7W3V - chains A and C; structure by electron microscopy, 3.11 A resolution.

[Chain A]
Protein: Cell 12A endoglucanase
From: Phytophthora sojae
UniProtKB: Q30BZ2 (Q30BZ2_PHYSO); numbering as in UniProt (aligned over 1-241)
Amino-acid sequence (241 residues; each row starts with the number of its first residue):
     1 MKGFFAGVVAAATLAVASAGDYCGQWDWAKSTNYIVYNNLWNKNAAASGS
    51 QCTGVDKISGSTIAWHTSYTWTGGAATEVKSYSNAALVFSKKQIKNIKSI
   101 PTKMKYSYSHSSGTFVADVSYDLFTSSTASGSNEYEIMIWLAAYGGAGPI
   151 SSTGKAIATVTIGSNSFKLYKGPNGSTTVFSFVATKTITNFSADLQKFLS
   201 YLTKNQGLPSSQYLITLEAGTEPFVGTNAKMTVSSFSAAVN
Disordered / not traced: 1-19

[Chain C]
Protein: Membrane-localized LRR receptor-like protein
From: Nicotiana benthamiana
UniProtKB: A0A2I8B6R1 (A0A2I8B6R1_NICBE); numbering as in UniProt (aligned over 1-934)
Amino-acid sequence (934 residues; numbered 1 to 934; the number before each row is that of its first residue):
     1 MGKREYPSSAHFLVTLSLLLLQAAFGLTLCIEKERDALLEFKRGLSDNFG
    51 QLSTWGDEEDKKECCKWKGIECNKTTGHVIVLDLHNAFTCSASACFAPRL
   101 TGKLSPSLLELEYLNFLDLSVNEFERSEIPRFICSFKRLEYLNLSSSFFS
   151 GLIPTQFKNLTSLRILDLGYNNLIVKDLTWLSHLSSLELLSLGGSDFQVK
   201 NWFQEITKLPLLKELDLSLCGLSKLVPSPAEIANSSLISLSVLHLCCNEF
   251 SSSAKYSWLFNFSTSLTSIDLSNNQLDGQIDDRFGNLMYLEHLNLANELN
   301 LKGGIPSSFGNLTRLRYLDMSNTRTYQWLPELFVRLSGSRKTLEVLGLND
   351 NSMFGSLVDVTRFSALKRLYLQKNVLNGFFMERFGQVSSLEYLDLSDNQM
   401 RGPLPDLALFPSLRELHLGSNHFNGRIPQGIGKLSQLKILDVSSNRLEGL
   451 PESMGQLSNLESFDASYNVLKGTITESHLSNLSSLVDLDLSFNSLALKTS
   501 IDWLPPFQLQVINLPSCNLGPSFPKWLQSQNNYTVLDISLANISDALPSW
   551 FSGLPPDIKILNLSNNQISGRVSDLIENAYDYMVIDLSSNNFSGPLPLVP
   601 TNVQIFYLHKNQFFGSISSICKSTTGATSLDLSHNQFSGELPDCWMNATN
   651 LAVLNLAYNNFSGKLPQSLGSLTNLEALYMRQNSFSGMLPSLSQCQSLQI
   701 LDLGGNKLTGRIPAWIGTDLLNLRILSLRFNKFYGSISPIICQLQFLQIL
   751 DLSANGLAGKIPQCFNNFTLLHQENGLGEPMEFLVQGFYGKYPRHYSYLG
   801 NLLVQWKNQEAEYKNPLTYLKTIDLSSNKLVGGIPKEMAEMRGLKSLNLS
   851 RNDLNGSIIKGIGQMKMLESLDLSRNQLSGMIPKDLANLTFIGVLDLSNN
   901 HLSGRIPSSTQLQTFERSSYSGNAQLCGPPLQEC
Disordered / not traced: 1-28, 688-694, 709-779, 803-934
Cystine bridges: Cys-30/Cys-64, Cys-90/Cys-95, Cys-621/Cys-644
Glycans and other covalent adducts: N-acetylglucosamine (NAG) linked to Asn-73, Asn-143, Asn-159, Asn-234, Asn-261, Asn-311, Asn-481, Asn-532, Asn-542, Asn-562, Asn-591, Asn-647, Asn-660

[Chain A / chain C interface]
Residue-residue contacts - 59 pairs, chain A then chain C:
  Gln-25(A) / Asn-602(C)  hydrogen bond
  Trp-26(A) / Asn-602(C)
  Trp-26(A) / Gln-604(C)
  Trp-26(A) / Asn-650(C)
  Trp-26(A) / Gln-786(C)
  Trp-26(A) / Gly-787(C)
  Asp-27(A) / Asn-650(C)
  Trp-28(A) / Thr-628(C)
  Trp-28(A) / Asn-650(C)
  Trp-28(A) / Asn-674(C)  hydrogen bond
  Trp-28(A) / Gln-786(C)
  Lys-30(A) / Asn-674(C)
  Lys-30(A) / Ser-697(C)
  Tyr-37(A) / Gln-786(C)
  Trp-41(A) / Gly-790(C)
  Trp-41(A) / Lys-791(C)
  Asn-44(A) / Asp-581(C)  hydrogen bond
  Thr-77(A) / Thr-89(C)
  Thr-77(A) / Phe-96(C)
  Glu-78(A) / Ser-91(C)
  Val-79(A) / Ala-94(C)  hydrophobic
  Thr-114(A) / Asn-48(C)
  Asp-122(A) / Lys-791(C)  salt bridge
  Phe-124(A) / Tyr-792(C)  hydrophobic
  Ser-130(A) / Glu-782(C)  hydrogen bond
  Asn-133(A) / Tyr-792(C)
  Glu-136(A) / Ser-93(C)  hydrogen bond
  Glu-136(A) / Lys-791(C)  salt bridge
  Glu-136(A) / Tyr-792(C)  hydrogen bond
  Met-138(A) / Ser-93(C)  hydrogen bond
  Gly-145(A) / Phe-96(C)
  Gly-146(A) / Cys-95(C)
  Gly-146(A) / Phe-96(C)
  Gly-146(A) / Ala-97(C)
  Ala-147(A) / Cys-95(C)
  Gly-148(A) / Ala-94(C)
  Gly-148(A) / Cys-95(C)  hydrogen bond (backbone-backbone)
  Pro-149(A) / Cys-95(C)
  Ile-150(A) / Cys-90(C)  hydrophobic
  Ile-150(A) / Ser-91(C)
  Ile-150(A) / Cys-95(C)  hydrophobic
  Lys-155(A) / Tyr-170(C)
  Ala-156(A) / Tyr-170(C)
  Ala-156(A) / Leu-219(C)
  Ile-157(A) / Cys-247(C)  hydrogen bond (backbone-side chain)
  Ile-157(A) / Asn-273(C)
  Ala-158(A) / Leu-219(C)
  Lys-171(A) / Asn-297(C)
  Asn-174(A) / Ala-92(C)  hydrogen bond (side chain-backbone)
  Asn-174(A) / Ser-93(C)
  Asn-174(A) / Tyr-792(C)  hydrogen bond
  Thr-177(A) / Tyr-792(C)
  Thr-185(A) / Asn-172(C)
  Lys-204(A) / Leu-299(C)
  Asn-205(A) / Gln-275(C)  hydrogen bond (backbone-side chain)
  Gln-206(A) / Asn-273(C)
  Gln-206(A) / Gln-275(C)
  Glu-222(A) / Lys-791(C)  salt bridge
  Phe-224(A) / Ala-94(C)  hydrophobic
Interface residues without a listed pair, chain A (47 interface residues in all): Asn-39, Ala-76, Tyr-82, Val-116, Trp-140, Ser-151, Thr-159, Lys-168, Pro-173, Val-179
Interface residues without a listed pair, chain C (37 interface residues in all): Phe-49, Arg-99, Asn-322, Tyr-580, Leu-784, Pro-793

[Summary]
Chain A and chain C form an interface of 47 and 37 residues respectively, with 12 hydrogen bonds and 3 salt
bridges. Polar pairs include Asp-122(A)/Lys-791(C), Glu-136(A)/Lys-791(C) and Glu-222(A)/Lys-791(C).
Covalently linked N-acetylglucosamine: at Asn-73(C), Asn-143(C), Asn-159(C), Asn-234(C), Asn-261(C) and
Asn-311(C) and 7 more.
Here chain A is Cell 12A endoglucanase (Phytophthora sojae) and chain C is Membrane-localized LRR
receptor-like protein (Nicotiana benthamiana). Entry 7W3V (Plant receptor like protein RXEG1 in complex with
xyloglucanase XEG1) was determined by electron microscopy together with 7DRC, 7W3T and 7W3X from the same
study.
